PDB entry 2B6A | X-ray diffraction, 2.65 A resolution | chains A and B

# Chain A
Molecule: Reverse transcriptase p66 subunit
From: Human immunodeficiency virus 1
Notes: EC 2.7.7.49
UniProt: P03366 (POL_HV1B1); residues 1-560 here correspond to UniProt positions 599-1158 (UniProt number = residue number + 598)
Amino-acid sequence (560 residues; numbered 1 to 560; the number before each row is that of its first residue):
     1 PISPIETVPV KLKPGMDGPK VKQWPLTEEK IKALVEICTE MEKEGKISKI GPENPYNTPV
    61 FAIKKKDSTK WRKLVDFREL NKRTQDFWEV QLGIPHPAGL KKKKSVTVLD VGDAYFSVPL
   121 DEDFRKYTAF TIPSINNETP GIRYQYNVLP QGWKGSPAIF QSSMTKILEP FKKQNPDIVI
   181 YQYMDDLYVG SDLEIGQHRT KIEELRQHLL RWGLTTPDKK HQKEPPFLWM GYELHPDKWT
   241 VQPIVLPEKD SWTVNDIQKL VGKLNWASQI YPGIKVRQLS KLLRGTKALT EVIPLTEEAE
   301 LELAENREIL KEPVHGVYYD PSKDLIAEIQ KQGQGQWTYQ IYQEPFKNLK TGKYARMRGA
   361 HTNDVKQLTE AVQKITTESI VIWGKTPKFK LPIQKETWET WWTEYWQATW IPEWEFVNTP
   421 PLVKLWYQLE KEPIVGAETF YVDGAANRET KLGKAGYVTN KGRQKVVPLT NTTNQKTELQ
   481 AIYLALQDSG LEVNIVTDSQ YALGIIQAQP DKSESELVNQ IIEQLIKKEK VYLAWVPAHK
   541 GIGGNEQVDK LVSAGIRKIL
Disordered / not traced: 559-560
Construct notes: engineered mutation Ser280 (Cys614 in P03366)
Swiss-Prot annotation at these positions:
  - binding site (Mg(2+)): Asp186
  - site: Trp402 (Essential for RT p66/p51 heterodimerization)
Residues lining bound ligands: T50 (1-(2,6-difluorobenzyl)-2-(2,6-difluorophenyl)-4-methyl-1H-benzimidazole): Pro95, Leu100, Lys101, Lys103, Val106, Val179, Ile180, Tyr181, Tyr188, Val189, Gly190, Phe227, Trp229, Leu234, His235, Pro236, Tyr318

# Chain B
Molecule: Reverse transcriptase p51 subunit
From: Human immunodeficiency virus 1
Notes: EC 2.7.7.49
UniProt: P03366 (POL_HV1B1); residues 1-430 here correspond to UniProt positions 599-1028 (UniProt number = residue number + 598)
Amino-acid sequence (430 residues; row label = number of the first residue in the row):
     1 PISPIETVPV KLKPGMDGPK VKQWPLTEEK IKALVEICTE MEKEGKISKI GPENPYNTPV
    61 FAIKKKDSTK WRKLVDFREL NKRTQDFWEV QLGIPHPAGL KKKKSVTVLD VGDAYFSVPL
   121 DEDFRKYTAF TIPSINNETP GIRYQYNVLP QGWKGSPAIF QSSMTKILEP FKKQNPDIVI
   181 YQYMDDLYVG SDLEIGQHRT KIEELRQHLL RWGLTTPDKK HQKEPPFLWM GYELHPDKWT
   241 VQPIVLPEKD SWTVNDIQKL VGKLNWASQI YPGIKVRQLS KLLRGTKALT EVIPLTEEAE
   301 LELAENREIL KEPVHGVYYD PSKDLIAEIQ KQGQGQWTYQ IYQEPFKNLK TGKYARMRGA
   361 HTNDVKQLTE AVQKITTESI VIWGKTPKFK LPIQKETWET WWTEYWQATW IPEWEFVNTP
   421 PLVKLWYQLE
Disordered / not traced: 428-430
Construct notes: engineered mutation Ser280 (Cys614 in P03366)
Swiss-Prot annotation at these positions:
  - binding site (Mg(2+)): Asp186
  - site: Trp402 (Essential for RT p66/p51 heterodimerization)

# How chain A and chain B interact
Residue-residue contacts (94):
  Val8(A) with Glu53(B)
  Pro9(A) with Glu53(B)
  Gln85(A) with Glu53(B), hydrogen bond (side chain-backbone)
  Asp86(A) with Lys20(B), salt bridge; Pro55(B)
  Phe87(A) with Pro52(B); Glu53(B); Pro55(B)
  Trp88(A) with Pro52(B), hydrogen bond (backbone-backbone); Asn54(B); Asn57(B); Thr131(B); Arg143(B)
  Gln91(A) with Pro140(B), hydrogen bond (side chain-backbone)
  Gly93(A) with Asn137(B)
  Ile94(A) with Asn137(B)
  Pro95(A) with Asn136(B); Asn137(B)
  His96(A) with Asn136(B), hydrogen bond (backbone-side chain)
  Gly99(A) with Asn136(B); Glu138(B)
  Leu100(A) with Asn136(B); Glu138(B)
  Gln161(A) with Pro140(B)
  Ser162(A) with Pro52(B)
  Tyr181(A) with Glu138(B)
  Glu370(A) with Gln394(B)
  Gln373(A) with Glu396(B); Thr397(B), hydrogen bond; Thr400(B), hydrogen bond
  Val381(A) with Asn136(B), hydrogen bond (backbone-backbone)
  Ile382(A) with Ile135(B); Asn136(B)
  Trp383(A) with Ile135(B)
  Gly384(A) with Thr27(B), hydrogen bond (backbone-side chain); Glu28(B), hydrogen bond (backbone-backbone); Ile135(B)
  Lys385(A) with Thr27(B)
  Trp402(A) with Lys331(B), hydrogen bond (backbone-side chain); Asp364(B)
  Tyr405(A) with Lys331(B), hydrogen bond (backbone-side chain)
  Trp406(A) with Lys331(B); Pro392(B), hydrophobic; Val417(B), hydrophobic; Asn418(B); Thr419(B); Pro420(B)
  Gln407(A) with Lys331(B), hydrogen bond (backbone-side chain); Asp364(B); Pro392(B); Ile393(B), hydrogen bond (side chain-backbone); Gln394(B); Val417(B)
  Ala408(A) with Trp337(B), hydrophobic; Asp364(B); Pro392(B), hydrogen bond (backbone-backbone); Ile393(B)
  Thr409(A) with Asn363(B); Asp364(B), hydrogen bond (backbone-side chain)
  Trp410(A) with Asn363(B); Val365(B), hydrophobic; Trp401(B)
  Pro412(A) with Trp401(B), hydrophobic
  Pro433(A) with Asn255(B); Leu289(B), hydrophobic; Thr290(B)
  Ile434(A) with Thr290(B)
  Val435(A) with Thr290(B)
  Thr439(A) with Ala288(B); Leu289(B)
  Tyr441(A) with Gln258(B); Thr286(B); Lys287(B), hydrogen bond (side chain-backbone)
  Asn460(A) with Thr286(B); Ala288(B)
  Asn494(A) with Leu289(B)
  Val496(A) with Leu289(B), hydrophobic
  Gln500(A) with Leu422(B)
  Tyr532(A) with Asn255(B), hydrogen bond; Leu289(B), hydrophobic
  Val536(A) with Gln258(B)
  Lys540(A) with Asn265(B), hydrogen bond; Val276(B); Ser280(B)
  Gly541(A) with Ser280(B); Arg284(B)
  Ile542(A) with Leu283(B); Arg284(B)
  Gly543(A) with Leu283(B), hydrogen bond (backbone-backbone); Arg284(B); Gly285(B); Thr286(B)
  Glu546(A) with Arg284(B), salt bridge
  Gln547(A) with Thr286(B)
Also at the interface, not in a pair above, chain A (63 interface residues in all): Glu89, Ala158, Ile159, Arg358, Thr376, Thr377, Ile380, Thr386, Thr403, Glu404, Glu432, Val458, Thr459, Pro537, Gly544
Also at the interface, not in a pair above, chain B (55 interface residues in all): Pro25, Leu26, Tyr56, Val254, Lys259, Gln334, Thr362, Leu368, Pro421, Lys424

# Summary
63 residues of chain A and 55 residues of chain B are in contact, with 19 hydrogen bonds and 2 salt bridges.
Polar contacts include Asp86(A)-Lys20(B), Glu546(A)-Arg284(B) and Gln85(A)-Glu53(B). Bound to chain A:
compound T50.
Here chain A is Reverse transcriptase p66 subunit and chain B is Reverse transcriptase p51 subunit, both from
Human immunodeficiency virus 1. Entry 2B6A (Crystal structure of HIV-1 reverse transcriptase (RT) in complex
with THR-50) was determined by X-ray diffraction.
